Entry 1G4B (X-ray diffraction, 7.00 A resolution (low resolution: residue-level contacts below are approximate; hydrogen-bond / salt-bridge calls are withheld)); this record covers chains F and M of the 8 polymer chains in the assembly.

[Chain F]
Name: ATP-dependent hsl protease ATP-binding subunit hslu
Organism: Escherichia coli
UniProtKB: P0A6H5 (HSLU_ECOLI); residues 1-443 here = UniProt positions 1-443
Amino-acid sequence (443 residues; each row starts with the number of its first residue):
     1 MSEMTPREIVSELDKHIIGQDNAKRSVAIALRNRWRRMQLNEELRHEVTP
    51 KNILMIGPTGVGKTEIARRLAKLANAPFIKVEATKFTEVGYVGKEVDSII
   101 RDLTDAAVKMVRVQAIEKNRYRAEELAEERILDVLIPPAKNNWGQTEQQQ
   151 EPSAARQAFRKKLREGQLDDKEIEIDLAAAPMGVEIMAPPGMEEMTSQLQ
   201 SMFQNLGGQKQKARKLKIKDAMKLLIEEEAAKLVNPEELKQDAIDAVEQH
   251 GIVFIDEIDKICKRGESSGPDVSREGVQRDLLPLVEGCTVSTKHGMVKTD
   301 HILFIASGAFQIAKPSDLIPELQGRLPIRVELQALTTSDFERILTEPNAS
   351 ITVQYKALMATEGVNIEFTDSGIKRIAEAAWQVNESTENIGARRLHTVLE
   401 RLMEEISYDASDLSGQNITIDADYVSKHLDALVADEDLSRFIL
Unresolved in the structure: 1, 167-215

[Chain M]
Name: ATP-dependent protease hslv
Organism: Escherichia coli
Notes: EC 3.4.99.-
UniProtKB: P0A7B8 (HSLV_ECOLI); residue numbers follow UniProt; this construct covers 1-175
Amino-acid sequence (175 residues; numbered 1 to 175; the number before each row is that of its first residue):
     1 TTIVSVRRNGHVVIAGDGQATLGNTVMKGNVKKVRRLYNDKVIAGFAGGT
    51 ADAFTLFELFERKLEMHQGHLVKAAVELAKDWRTDRMLRKLEALLAVADE
   101 TASLIITGNGDVVQPENDLIAIGSGGPYAQAAARALLENTELSAREIAEK
   151 ALDIAGDICIYTNHFHTIEELSYKA
Unresolved in the structure: 174-175

[Interface between chain F and chain M]
Contacting residue pairs (11; chain F residue first):
  Arg264(F) - Glu58(M)
  Arg264(F) - Leu59(M)
  Arg264(F) - Arg62(M)
  Glu266(F) - Arg62(M)
  Gln311(F) - Glu65(M)
  Gln311(F) - Met66(M)
  Gln311(F) - Gln68(M)
  Ile312(F) - Glu61(M)
  Ile312(F) - Arg62(M)
  Ile312(F) - Glu65(M)
  Ala313(F) - Glu65(M)
Other interface residues (no listed pair), chain F (7 interface residues in all): Ala309, Phe310
Other interface residues (no listed pair), chain M (8 interface residues in all): Tyr38

[Overview]
Chain F and chain M form an interface of 7 and 8 residues respectively.
Here chain F is ATP-dependent hsl protease ATP-binding subunit hslu and chain M is ATP-dependent protease
hslv, both from Escherichia coli. Entry 1G4B (Crystal structures of the hslvu peptidase-atpase complex reveal
an ATP-dependent proteolysis mechanism) was determined by X-ray diffraction together with 1G4A from the same
study.
